Entry 7ZEY (solution NMR); this record covers chains A and B.

Chain A:
Molecule: Peptidyl-prolyl cis-trans isomerase E
Source organism: Homo sapiens
Notes: EC 5.2.1.8; fragment: rrm
UniProtKB: Q9UNP9 (PPIE_HUMAN); residue numbers follow UniProt; this construct covers 1-114
Amino-acid sequence (117 residues; numbered -3 to 114; 1 number in that range is skipped by the numbering (no residue carries it; nothing is unmodelled there); the number before each row is that of its first residue; numbers below 1 keep their minus sign (Ala-3 is residue -3)):
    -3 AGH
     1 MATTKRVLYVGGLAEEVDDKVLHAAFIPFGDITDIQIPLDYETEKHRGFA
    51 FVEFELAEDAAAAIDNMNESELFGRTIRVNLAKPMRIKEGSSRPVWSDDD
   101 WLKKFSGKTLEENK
Differences from the reference sequence: expression tag (-3 to -1)
UniProt features mapped onto this chain:
  - modified residue (Phosphoserine): Ser91, Ser97
Reported in the primary citation:
  - post-translational modification sites: Lys83 (citing earlier work)

Chain B:
Molecule: MLL cleavage product N320
Source organism: Homo sapiens
Notes: fragment: phd zinc finger
UniProtKB: Q03164 (KMT2A_HUMAN); residues 1564-1627 here = UniProt positions 1564-1627
Amino-acid sequence (64 residues; numbered 1564 to 1627; the number before each row is that of its first residue):
  1564 AKGNFCPLCDKCYDDDDYESKMMQCGKCDRWVHSKCENLSDEMYEILSNL
  1614 PESVAYTCVNCTER
UniProt features mapped onto this chain:
  - zinc finger: Gly1566 to Arg1627 (PHD-type 3)
  - region: Lys1584 to Glu1600 (Interaction with histone H3K4me3)
Metal / ion sites: Zn2+ site 1: Cys1569, Cys1572, His1596, Cys1599; Zn2+ site 2: Cys1588, Cys1591, Cys1621, Cys1624

How chain A and chain B interact:
Residue-residue contacts (42; chain A residue first):
  Arg6(A) - Ser1603(B)
  Asp19(A) - Arg1627(B)
  Thr33(A) - Asn1601(B)
  Asp34(A) - Asn1601(B)
  Ile35(A) - Arg1627(B)
  Gln36(A) - Asn1601(B)
  Gln36(A) - Leu1602(B)
  Gln36(A) - Met1606(B)
  Gln36(A) - Arg1627(B)
  Pro38(A) - Leu1613(B)
  Pro38(A) - Ala1618(B)
  Leu39(A) - Val1617(B)
  Leu39(A) - Ala1618(B)
  Leu39(A) - Thr1625(B)
  Asp40(A) - Ser1616(B)
  Asp40(A) - Val1617(B)
  Tyr41(A) - Gly1589(B)
  Tyr41(A) - Lys1590(B)
  Tyr41(A) - Glu1615(B)
  Tyr41(A) - Ser1616(B)
  Tyr41(A) - Ala1618(B)
  Tyr41(A) - Tyr1619(B)
  Tyr41(A) - Thr1620(B)
  Glu44(A) - Lys1590(B)
  Arg47(A) - Ser1616(B)
  Phe49(A) - Val1617(B)
  Phe51(A) - Met1606(B)
  Phe51(A) - Ile1609(B)
  Glu53(A) - Ser1603(B)
  Ala82(A) - Glu1605(B)
  Lys83(A) - Glu1605(B)
  Met85(A) - Glu1605(B)
  Met85(A) - Ile1609(B)
  Arg86(A) - Glu1605(B)
  Ile87(A) - Glu1608(B)
  Ile87(A) - Asn1612(B)
  Glu89(A) - Glu1608(B)
  Pro94(A) - Asn1612(B)
  Leu102(A) - Pro1614(B)
  Lys103(A) - Asn1612(B)
  Phe105(A) - Val1617(B)
  Ser106(A) - Pro1614(B)
Also at the interface, not in a pair above, chain A (28 interface residues in all): Val7, Asp18
Also at the interface, not in a pair above, chain B (21 interface residues in all): Glu1600
Interface features reported in the paper:
  - specific contacts: Leu102(A)-Ile1609(B), Leu102(A)-Pro1614(B)
  - interface residues, chain A: Tyr41(A)

Summary:
28 residues of chain A and 21 residues of chain B are in contact. The paper describes contacts between
Leu102(A) and Ile1609(B) and Leu102(A) and Pro1614(B). The Zn2+ site 1 is built by Cys1569(B), Cys1572(B),
His1596(B) and Cys1599(B). From the paper: the interface residue Tyr41(A); a modification site at Lys83(A).
Chain A is Peptidyl-prolyl cis-trans isomerase E and chain B is MLL cleavage product N320, both from Homo
sapiens; the structure, Complex Cyp33-RRM : MLL1-PHD3, was determined by solution NMR (same publication as
7ZEW, 7ZEX and 7ZEZ).
